Entry 8IYM (X-ray diffraction, 2.00 A resolution); this record covers chain A.

== Chain A ==
Molecule: N-acetyltransferase domain-containing protein
Organism: Helicobacter pylori 26695
Notes: fragment: GNAT-domain
Reference sequence: O25589 (O25589_HELPY); residues 1-161 here = UniProt positions 1-161
Amino-acid sequence (163 residues; numbered -1 to 161; the number before each row is that of its first residue; numbers below 1 keep their minus sign (Ser-1 is residue -1)):
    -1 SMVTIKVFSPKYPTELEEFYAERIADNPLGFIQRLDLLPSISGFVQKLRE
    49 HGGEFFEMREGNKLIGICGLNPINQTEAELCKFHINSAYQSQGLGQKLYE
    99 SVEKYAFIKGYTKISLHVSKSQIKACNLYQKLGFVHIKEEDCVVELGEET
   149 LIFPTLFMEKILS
Not modelled in the structure: -1, 35-36, 143-147
Differences from the reference sequence: expression tag (-1 to 0); engineered mutation Val1 (Met in O25589)
What the authors report for this chain:
  - mutagenesis - E77Q: decreased catalytic activity
  - mutagenesis - H115A: unchanged catalytic activity
  - mutagenesis - Y127F: abolished catalytic activity

== Summary ==
From the paper: E77Q reduces catalytic activity; Y127F abolishes catalytic activity.
Chain A is N-acetyltransferase domain-containing protein (Helicobacter pylori 26695); the structure, Crystal
structure of a protein acetyltransferase, HP0935, was determined by X-ray diffraction, deposited together with
8IYO.
